6D83 - chains L and S of the 8 polymer chains in the assembly; structure by electron microscopy, 4.27 A resolution (low resolution: residue-level contacts below are approximate; hydrogen-bond / salt-bridge calls are withheld).

[Chain L]
Molecule: Bone marrow stromal antigen 2, Protein Nef
Organism: Homo sapiens
Notes: fragment: Tetherin Nef
UniProt: chimeric construct of Q10589, Q90VU7: residues 31-50 from Q10589 (BST2_HUMAN) positions 2-21 (UniProt number = residue number - 29); residues 61-266 from Q90VU7 positions 1-206 (UniProt number = residue number - 60)
Amino-acid sequence (264 residues; row label = number of the first residue in the row):
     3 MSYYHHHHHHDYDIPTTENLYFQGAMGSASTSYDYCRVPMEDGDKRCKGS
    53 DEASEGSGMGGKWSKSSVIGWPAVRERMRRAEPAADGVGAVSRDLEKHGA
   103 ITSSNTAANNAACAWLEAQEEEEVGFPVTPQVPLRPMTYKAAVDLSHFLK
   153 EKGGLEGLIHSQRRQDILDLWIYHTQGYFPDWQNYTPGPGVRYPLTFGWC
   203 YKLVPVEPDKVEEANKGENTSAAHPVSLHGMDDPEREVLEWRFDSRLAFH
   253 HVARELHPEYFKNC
Not modelled in the structure: 3-217, 228-266
Construct notes: expression tag (3-30); linker (51-60); engineered mutation Ala-224 (Leu164 in Q90VU7), Ala-225 (Leu165 in Q90VU7)

[Chain S]
Molecule: AP-1 complex subunit sigma-3
Organism: Homo sapiens
UniProt: Q96PC3 (AP1S3_HUMAN); residue numbers follow UniProt; this construct covers 1-154
Amino-acid sequence (154 residues; numbered 1 to 154; the number before each row is that of its first residue):
     1 MIHFILLFSRQGKLRLQKWYITLPDKERKKITREIVQIILSRGHRTSSFV
    51 DWKELKLVYKRYASLYFCCAIENQDNELLTLEIVHRYVELLDKYFGNVCE
   101 LDIIFNFEKAYFILDEFIIGGEIQETSKKIAVKAIEDSDMLQEVSTVCQT
   151 MGER
Not modelled in the structure: 143-154
Construct notes: conflict Cys-148 (Ser in Q96PC3)
Swiss-Prot annotation at these positions:
  - natural variant: Phe-4 (F4C: Risk factor for PSORS15), Arg-33 (R33W: Risk factor for PSORS15)

[Interface between chain L and chain S]
Contacting residue pairs - 8 pairs, chain L then chain S:
  Glu-220(L) / Cys-99(S)
  Glu-220(L) / Glu-100(S)
  Glu-220(L) / Leu-101(S)
  Asn-221(L) / Cys-99(S)
  Asn-221(L) / Leu-101(S)
  Ser-223(L) / Val-98(S)
  Ala-224(L) / Val-98(S)
  Ala-225(L) / Asp-92(S)
Also at the interface, not in a pair above, chain L (7 interface residues in all): Gly-219, Thr-222
Also at the interface, not in a pair above, chain S (9 interface residues in all): Tyr-62, Ser-64, Val-88, Asn-97

[In short]
Chain L and chain S form an interface of 7 and 9 residues respectively.
Here chain L is Bone marrow stromal antigen 2, Protein Nef and chain S is AP-1 complex subunit sigma-3, both
from Homo sapiens. Entry 6D83 (Structure of the cargo bound AP-1:Arf1:tetherin-Nef (L164A, L165A) dileucine
mutant dimer monomeric subunit) was determined by electron microscopy together with 6CM9, 6D84, 6DFF and 6CRI
from the same study.
